8GHU - chains a and m of the 15 polymer chains in the assembly; structure by electron microscopy, 3.00 A resolution.

[Chain a]
Molecule: 16S rRNA
From: Escherichia coli
Sequence (1532 nucleotides; row label = number of the first residue in the row):
     2 AAUUGAAGAG UUUGAUCAUG GCUCAGAUUG AACGCUGGCG GCAGGCCUAA CACAUGCAAG
    62 UCGAACGGUA ACAGGAAGAA GCUUGCUUCU UUGCUGACGA GUGGCGGACG GGUGAGUAAU
   122 GUCUGGGAAA CUGCCUGAUG GAGGGGGAUA ACUACUGGAA ACGGUAGCUA AUACCGCAUA
   182 ACGUCGCAAG ACCAAAGAGG GGGACCUUCG GGCCUCUUGC CAUCGGAUGU GCCCAGAUGG
   242 GAUUAGCUAG UAGGUGGGGU AACGGCUCAC CUAGGCGACG AUCCCUAGCU GGUCUGAGAG
   302 GAUGACCAGC CACACUGGAA CUGAGACACG GUCCAGACUC CUACGGGAGG CAGCAGUGGG
   362 GAAUAUUGCA CAAUGGGCGC AAGCCUGAUG CAGCCAUGCC GCGUGUAUGA AGAAGGCCUU
   422 CGGGUUGUAA AGUACUUUCA GCGGGGAGGA AGGGAGUAAA GUUAAUACCU UUGCUCAUUG
   482 ACGUUACCCG CAGAAGAAGC ACCGGCUAAC UCCGUGCCAG CAGCCGCGGU AAUACGGAGG
   542 GUGCAAGCGU UAAUCGGAAU UACUGGGCGU AAAGCGCACG CAGGCGGUUU GUUAAGUCAG
   602 AUGUGAAAUC CCCGGGCUCA ACCUGGGAAC UGCAUCUGAU ACUGGCAAGC UUGAGUCUCG
   662 UAGAGGGGGG UAGAAUUCCA GGUGUAGCGG UGAAAUGCGU AGAGAUCUGG AGGAAUACCG
   722 GUGGCGAAGG CGGCCCCCUG GACGAAGACU GACGCUCAGG UGCGAAAGCG UGGGGAGCAA
   782 ACAGGAUUAG AUACCCUGGU AGUCCACGCC GUAAACGAUG UCGACUUGGA GGUUGUGCCC
   842 UUGAGGCGUG GCUUCCGGAG CUAACGCGUU AAGUCGACCG CCUGGGGAGU ACGGCCGCAA
   902 GGUUAAAACU CAAAUGAAUU GACGGGGGCC CGCACAAGCG GUGGAGCAUG UGGUUUAAUU
   962 CGAUGCAACG CGAAGAACCU UACCUGGUCU UGACAUCCAC GGAAGUUUUC AGAGAUGAGA
  1022 AUGUGCCUUC GGGAACCGUG AGACAGGUGC UGCAUGGCUG UCGUCAGCUC GUGUUGUGAA
  1082 AUGUUGGGUU AAGUCCCGCA ACGAGCGCAA CCCUUAUCCU UUGUUGCCAG CGGUCCGGCC
  1142 GGGAACUCAA AGGAGACUGC CAGUGAUAAA CUGGAGGAAG GUGGGGAUGA CGUCAAGUCA
  1202 UCAUGGCCCU UACGACCAGG GCUACACACG UGCUACAAUG GCGCAUACAA AGAGAAGCGA
  1262 CCUCGCGAGA GCAAGCGGAC CUCAUAAAGU GCGUCGUAGU CCGGAUUGGA GUCUGCAACU
  1322 CGACUCCAUG AAGUCGGAAU CGCUAGUAAU CGUGGAUCAG AAUGCCACGG UGAAUACGUU
  1382 CCCGGGCCUU GUACACACAG CCCXUCACAC CAUGGGAGUG GGUUGCAAAA GAAGUAGGUA
  1442 GCUUAACCUU CGGGAGGGCG CUUACCACUU UGUGAUUCAU GACUGGGGUG AAGUCGUAAC
  1502 AAGGUAACCG UAGGGGAACC UGCGGUUGGA UC
Modified / non-standard residues: ZIV ((2S)-4-[[(2R,3S,4R,5R)-5-(6-aminopurin-9-yl)-3,4-bis(oxidanyl)oxolan-2-yl]methyl-[2-[2-azanyl-9-[(2R,3R,4R,5R)-5-[bis(oxidanyl)phosphanyloxymethyl]-3,4-bis(oxidanyl)oxolan-2-yl]-6-oxidanylidene-3H-purin-7-yl]ethyl]amino]-2-azanyl-butanoic acid) at position 1405
Bound ions: Mg2+ site 1 near U17 (its only coordinating residue here); Mg2+ site 2 near C48 (its only coordinating residue here); Mg2+ site 3 near A53 (its only coordinating residue here); Mg2+ site 4: U180, A195; Mg2+ site 5 near G266 (its only coordinating residue here); Mg2+ site 6: G299, G558; Mg2+ site 7 near C352 (its only coordinating residue here); Mg2+ site 8 near G361 (its only coordinating residue here); Mg2+ site 9 near C504 (its only coordinating residue here); Mg2+ site 10 near A560 (its only coordinating residue here); Mg2+ site 11 near C569 (its only coordinating residue here); Mg2+ site 12 near A572 (its only coordinating residue here); 6 more Mg2+ sites not listed
Reported in the primary citation:
  - conformationally variable residues: A1408, U1495, G1516

[Chain m]
Name: 30S ribosomal protein S13
From: Escherichia coli
UniProtKB: C3SR52 (C3SR52_ECOLX); numbering as in UniProt (aligned over 2-94)
Amino-acid sequence (93 residues; row label = number of the first residue in the row):
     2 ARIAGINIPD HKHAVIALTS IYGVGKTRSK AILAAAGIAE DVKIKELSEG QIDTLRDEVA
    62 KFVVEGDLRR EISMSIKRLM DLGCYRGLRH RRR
Construct notes: conflict Lys46 (Ser in C3SR52), Arg94 (Gly in C3SR52)

[Interface between chain a and chain m]
Pairs across the interface - 35 pairs, chain a then chain m:
  A958(a) with Arg94(m), base contact
  C1226(a) with Arg94(m), phosphate contact
  A1227(a) with Arg93(m), phosphate contact; Arg94(m), phosphate contact
  G1242(a) with Lys27(m), base contact
  G1244(a) with Glu41(m), hydrogen bond to the base
  C1293(a) with His14(m), hydrogen bond to the base; Ile17(m), base contact
  G1294(a) with Ile17(m), base contact
  U1308(a) with Arg92(m), phosphate contact; Arg93(m), phosphate contact; Arg94(m), phosphate contact
  G1309(a) with Lys78(m), sugar contact; Arg92(m), base contact; Arg93(m), salt bridge to the phosphate
  G1310(a) with Lys78(m), sugar contact; Met81(m), phosphate contact; Asp82(m), phosphate contact; Leu89(m), phosphate contact; Arg92(m), hydrogen bond to the base
  A1311(a) with Met81(m), phosphate contact; Gly84(m), phosphate contact; Tyr86(m), phosphate contact
  G1312(a) with Tyr86(m), phosphate contact
  U1313(a) with Arg87(m), base contact
  A1319(a) with Arg87(m), hydrogen bond to the sugar
  C1320(a) with Arg87(m), phosphate contact; Arg90(m), hydrogen bond to the phosphate
  U1321(a) with Arg90(m), salt bridge to the phosphate; His91(m), salt bridge to the phosphate
  G1323(a) with His91(m), salt bridge to the phosphate
  C1328(a) with Met75(m), sugar contact
  A1329(a) with Tyr23(m), phosphate contact; Arg70(m), sugar contact; Met75(m), base contact
Also at the interface, not in a pair above, chain a (26 interface residues in all): C1228, C1243, C1267, G1268, C1302, C1322, U1326
Also at the interface, not in a pair above, chain m (23 interface residues in all): Ser21, Thr28, Lys31, Ile77

[In short]
26 residues of chain a face 23 of chain m across their interface; the contacts include 5 hydrogen bonds and 4
salt bridges. Polar contacts include G1244(a)-Glu41(m), C1293(a)-His14(m) and G1310(a)-Arg92(m). U180(a) and
A195(a) form the Mg2+ site 4. The paper reports conformational variability at A1408(a), U1495(a) and G1516(a).
Chain a is 16S rRNA and chain m is 30S ribosomal protein S13, both from Escherichia coli; the structure,
Methyltransferase RmtC bound to the 30S ribosomal subunit, was determined by electron microscopy.
